PDB entry 2IX6 | X-ray diffraction, 3.90 A resolution | chains A and C

[Chain A (and C)]
Name: Acyl-coenzyme A oxidase 4, peroxisomal
From: Arabidopsis thaliana
Notes: EC 1.3.3.6; chain C of this document is another copy of the same molecule, construct and numbering; everything in this record applies to it too
Reference sequence: Q96329 (ACOX4_ARATH); numbering as in UniProt (aligned over 1-436)
Chain sequence (449 residues; row label = number of the first residue in the row):
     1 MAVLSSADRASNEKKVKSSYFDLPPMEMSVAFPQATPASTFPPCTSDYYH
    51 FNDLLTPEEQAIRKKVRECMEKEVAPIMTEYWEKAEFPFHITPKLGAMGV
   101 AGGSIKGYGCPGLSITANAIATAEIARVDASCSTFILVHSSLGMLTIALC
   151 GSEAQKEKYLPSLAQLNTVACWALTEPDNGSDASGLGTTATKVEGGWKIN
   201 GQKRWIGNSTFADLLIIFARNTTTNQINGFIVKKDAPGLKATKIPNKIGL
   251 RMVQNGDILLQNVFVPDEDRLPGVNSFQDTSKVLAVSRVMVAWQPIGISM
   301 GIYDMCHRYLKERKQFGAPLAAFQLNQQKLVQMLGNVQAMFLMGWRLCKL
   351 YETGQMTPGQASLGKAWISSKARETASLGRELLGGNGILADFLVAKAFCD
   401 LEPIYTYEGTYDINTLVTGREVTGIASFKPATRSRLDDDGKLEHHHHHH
Unresolved in the structure: 1-16, 434-449
Small-molecule neighbours:
  - FAD (flavin-adenine dinucleotide), molecule 1: V138, W172, A173, L174, T175, G180, S181, W205, I206, G207, L250, N255, Q324, P403, T406, Y407, E408, G409, T410, D412, I413, L416, F428
  - FAD, molecule 2: R313, Q315, F316, L320, F323, L325, N326, E381, L382, L383, G384, G385, N386, I388

[How chain A and chain C interact]
Contacting residue pairs (145):
  K17(A) - K234(C)
  S18(A) - T210(C)
  S18(A) - D235(C)  hydrogen bond
  S19(A) - D235(C)  hydrogen bond
  Y20(A) - S209(C)
  Y20(A) - T210(C)
  Y20(A) - K234(C)
  Y20(A) - D235(C)
  Y20(A) - L239(C)
  Y20(A) - A241(C)
  F21(A) - T210(C)
  L23(A) - K240(C)
  P24(A) - T242(C)
  P25(A) - K243(C)
  P25(A) - P245(C)  hydrophobic
  M26(A) - Q202(C)
  M26(A) - T242(C)
  M26(A) - D257(C)
  M26(A) - L259(C)  hydrophobic
  V30(A) - Q202(C)  hydrogen bond (backbone-side chain)
  A31(A) - P177(C)
  A31(A) - Q202(C)
  A31(A) - R204(C)
  A31(A) - D257(C)
  F32(A) - P177(C)
  F32(A) - R204(C)
  Q34(A) - D178(C)  hydrogen bond (side chain-backbone)
  W82(A) - I248(C)  hydrophobic
  E83(A) - N246(C)
  E83(A) - R251(C)  salt bridge
  P177(A) - A31(C)
  P177(A) - F32(C)
  P177(A) - R313(C)  hydrogen bond (backbone-side chain)
  D178(A) - Q34(C)
  D178(A) - R313(C)
  D178(A) - Q315(C)
  N179(A) - Q315(C)
  G180(A) - Q315(C)  hydrogen bond (backbone-side chain)
  S181(A) - Q315(C)
  D182(A) - Q315(C)  hydrogen bond (backbone-side chain)
  D182(A) - F316(C)
  Q202(A) - M26(C)
  Q202(A) - V30(C)
  Q202(A) - A31(C)
  R204(A) - A31(C)
  R204(A) - N386(C)
  R204(A) - L389(C)
  W205(A) - G385(C)
  W205(A) - N386(C)
  W205(A) - I388(C)  hydrophobic
  W205(A) - L389(C)  hydrophobic
  S209(A) - Y20(C)
  T210(A) - S18(C)
  T210(A) - Y20(C)
  T210(A) - F21(C)
  K234(A) - K17(C)
  K234(A) - Y20(C)
  D235(A) - S18(C)  hydrogen bond
  D235(A) - S19(C)  hydrogen bond
  D235(A) - Y20(C)
  L239(A) - Y20(C)
  K240(A) - Y20(C)
  K240(A) - L23(C)
  A241(A) - Y20(C)
  T242(A) - P24(C)
  T242(A) - M26(C)
  K243(A) - P25(C)
  P245(A) - P25(C)  hydrophobic
  N246(A) - E83(C)
  N246(A) - I388(C)
  N246(A) - L389(C)
  N246(A) - A390(C)  hydrogen bond (backbone-backbone)
  N246(A) - D391(C)  hydrogen bond
  K247(A) - I388(C)
  I248(A) - W82(C)  hydrophobic
  I248(A) - I388(C)  hydrogen bond (backbone-backbone)
  I248(A) - A395(C)
  I248(A) - F398(C)  hydrophobic
  I248(A) - C399(C)  hydrophobic
  R251(A) - E83(C)  salt bridge
  D257(A) - M26(C)
  L259(A) - M26(C)  hydrophobic
  R313(A) - P177(C)  hydrogen bond (side chain-backbone)
  R313(A) - D178(C)
  Q315(A) - D178(C)
  Q315(A) - N179(C)
  Q315(A) - G180(C)  hydrogen bond (side chain-backbone)
  Q315(A) - S181(C)  hydrogen bond (side chain-backbone)
  Q315(A) - D182(C)  hydrogen bond (side chain-backbone)
  F316(A) - S181(C)
  F316(A) - D182(C)
  F316(A) - P430(C)
  A318(A) - P430(C)  hydrophobic
  F323(A) - F428(C)
  F323(A) - K429(C)
  F323(A) - P430(C)
  L325(A) - D412(C)
  L325(A) - L416(C)  hydrophobic
  N326(A) - D412(C)
  K329(A) - D412(C)  salt bridge
  R373(A) - S377(C)  hydrogen bond
  R373(A) - R380(C)
  R373(A) - E381(C)  salt bridge
  S377(A) - R373(C)  hydrogen bond
  R380(A) - R373(C)
  R380(A) - E402(C)  salt bridge
  R380(A) - T406(C)  hydrogen bond
  E381(A) - R373(C)  salt bridge
  E381(A) - Y405(C)  hydrogen bond
  G384(A) - T406(C)
  G385(A) - W205(C)
  G385(A) - T406(C)
  N386(A) - R204(C)
  N386(A) - W205(C)
  I388(A) - W205(C)  hydrophobic
  I388(A) - N246(C)
  I388(A) - K247(C)
  I388(A) - I248(C)  hydrogen bond (backbone-backbone)
  I388(A) - P403(C)
  L389(A) - R204(C)
  L389(A) - W205(C)  hydrophobic
  L389(A) - N246(C)
  A390(A) - N246(C)  hydrogen bond (backbone-backbone)
  D391(A) - N246(C)  hydrogen bond
  A395(A) - I248(C)
  F398(A) - I248(C)  hydrophobic
  F398(A) - F398(C)  hydrophobic
  F398(A) - E402(C)
  C399(A) - I248(C)  hydrophobic
  C399(A) - C399(C)  hydrogen bond
  E402(A) - R380(C)  salt bridge
  E402(A) - F398(C)
  P403(A) - I388(C)
  Y405(A) - E381(C)  hydrogen bond
  T406(A) - R380(C)  hydrogen bond
  T406(A) - G384(C)
  T406(A) - G385(C)
  D412(A) - L325(C)
  D412(A) - N326(C)
  D412(A) - K329(C)  salt bridge
  F428(A) - F323(C)
  K429(A) - F323(C)
  P430(A) - F316(C)
  P430(A) - A318(C)  hydrophobic
  P430(A) - F323(C)
Other interface residues (no listed pair), chain A (83 interface residues in all): M28, P33, T79, F89, A212, L215, I244, G249, Q254, K314, G317, I413, L416
Other interface residues (no listed pair), chain C (85 interface residues in all): P33, T79, A85, F89, E176, A212, L215, I244, G249, Q254, K314, G317, I413, T415

[Summary]
Chain A and chain C form an interface of 83 and 85 residues respectively, with 26 hydrogen bonds and 8 salt
bridges. Polar contacts include E83(A)-R251(C), K329(A)-D412(C) and R373(A)-E381(C). Chain A binds
flavin-adenine dinucleotide.
Both chains are Acyl-coenzyme A oxidase 4, peroxisomal (Arabidopsis thaliana). Entry 2IX6 (Short chain
specific acyl-CoA oxidase from arabidopsis thaliana, ACX4) was determined by X-ray diffraction (same
publication as 2IX5).
